PDB entry 1AB9 | X-ray diffraction, 1.60 A resolution | chains A and B of the 4 polymer chains in the assembly

Chain A:
Molecule: Gamma-chymotrypsin
From: Bos taurus
Notes: EC 3.4.21.1
UniProt: P00766 (CTRA_BOVIN); residues 1-13 here = UniProt positions 1-13
Chain sequence (13 residues; each row starts with the number of its first residue):
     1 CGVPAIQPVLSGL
Unresolved in the structure: 11-13

Chain B:
Molecule: Gamma-chymotrypsin
From: Bos taurus
Notes: EC 3.4.21.1
UniProt: P00766 (CTRA_BOVIN); numbering as in UniProt (aligned over 16-146)
Chain sequence (131 residues; each row starts with the number of its first residue):
    16 IVNGEEAVPGSWPWQVSLQDKTGFHFCGGSLINENWVVTAAHCGVTTSDV
    66 VVAGEFDQGSSSEKIQKLKIAKVFKNSKYNSLTINNDITLLKLSTAASFS
   116 QTVSAVCLPSASDDFAAGTTCVTTGWGLTRY
UniProt features mapped onto this chain:
  - active site (Charge relay system): His-57, Asp-102
Cystine bridges: Cys-42/Cys-58

How chain A and chain B interact:
Disulfides between the chains: Cys-1(A)/Cys-122(B)
Pairs across the interface - 21 pairs, chain A then chain B:
  Cys-1(A) with Ala-120(B); Val-121(B); Cys-122(B), disulfide
  Gly-2(A) with Trp-29(B); Ala-120(B), hydrogen bond (backbone-backbone); Cys-122(B), hydrogen bond (backbone-side chain)
  Pro-4(A) with Ser-26(B); Pro-28(B); Trp-29(B), hydrophobic
  Ala-5(A) with Gln-116(B)
  Ile-6(A) with Val-23(B), hydrophobic; Pro-24(B); Gly-25(B); Ser-26(B); Thr-117(B)
  Gln-7(A) with Ser-26(B)
  Pro-8(A) with Ser-26(B); Trp-27(B), hydrophobic
  Val-9(A) with Val-23(B), hydrophobic
  Leu-10(A) with Glu-20(B); Trp-27(B), hydrophobic
Interface residues without a listed pair, chain B (14 interface residues in all): Val-137

Overview:
Chain A and chain B form an interface of 9 and 14 residues respectively; the contacts include 1 disulfide bond
and 2 hydrogen bonds. Among the polar pairs are Gly-2(A)/Cys-122(B) and Gly-2(A)/Ala-120(B). Curated
annotation (UniProt) lists active-site residues His-57(B) and Asp-102(B) on chain B.
Chain A is Gamma-chymotrypsin and chain B is Gamma-chymotrypsin, both from Bos taurus; the structure, Crystal
structure of bovine gamma-chymotrypsin, was determined by X-ray diffraction (same publication as 1AFQ).
